PDB entry 4HWL | X-ray diffraction, 2.00 A resolution | chain A

# Chain A
Name: Bacteriorhodopsin
From: Halobacterium salinarum
Reference sequence: P02945 (BACR_HALSA); residues -12 to 249 here correspond to UniProt positions 1-262 (UniProt number = residue number + 13)
Chain sequence (262 residues; each row starts with the number of its first residue; numbers below 1 keep their minus sign (Met-12 is residue -12)):
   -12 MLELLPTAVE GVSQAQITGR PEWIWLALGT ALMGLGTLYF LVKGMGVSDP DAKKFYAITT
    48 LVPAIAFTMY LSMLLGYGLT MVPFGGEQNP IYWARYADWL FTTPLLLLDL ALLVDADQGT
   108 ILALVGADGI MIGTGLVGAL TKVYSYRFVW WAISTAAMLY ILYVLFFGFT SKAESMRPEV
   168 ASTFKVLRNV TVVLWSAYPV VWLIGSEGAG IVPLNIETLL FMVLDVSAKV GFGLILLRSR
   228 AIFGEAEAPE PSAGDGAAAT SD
Disordered / not traced: -12 to 4, 232-249
Glycans and other covalent adducts: retinal (RET) linked to Lys216
Residues lining bound ligands: retinal (RET): Tyr83, Trp86, Thr89, Thr90, Leu93, Met118, Ile119, Gly122, Trp138, Ser141, Thr142, Met145, Trp182, Tyr185, Pro186, Trp189, Asp212, Ala215
UniProt features mapped onto this chain:
  - site: Asp85 (Primary proton acceptor)
  - modified residue: Gln1 (Pyrrolidone carboxylic acid), Lys216 (N6-(retinylidene)lysine)

# Summary
Retinal is covalently linked to Lys216.
Chain A is Bacteriorhodopsin (Halobacterium salinarum); the structure, Crystal Structure Analysis of the
Bacteriorhodopsin in Facial Amphiphile-7 DMPC Bicelle, was determined by X-ray diffraction, deposited together
with 4HYX.
